PDB entry 2HL8 | X-ray diffraction, 2.00 A resolution | chain A

# Chain A
Molecule: Ubiquitin-like-specific protease 1
From: Saccharomyces cerevisiae
Notes: EC 3.4.22.-; fragment: c-terminal catalytic domain
UniProtKB: Q02724 (ULP1_YEAST); numbering as in UniProt (aligned over 403-621)
Sequence (221 residues; each row starts with the number of its first residue):
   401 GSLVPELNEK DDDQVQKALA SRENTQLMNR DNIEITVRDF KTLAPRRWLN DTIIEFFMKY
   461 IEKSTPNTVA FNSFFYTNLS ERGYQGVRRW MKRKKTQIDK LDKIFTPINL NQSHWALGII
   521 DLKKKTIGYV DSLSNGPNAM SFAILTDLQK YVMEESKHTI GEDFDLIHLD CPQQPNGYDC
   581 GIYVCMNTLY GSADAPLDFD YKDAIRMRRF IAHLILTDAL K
Disordered / not traced: 424, 431
Construct notes: expression tag (401-402)
Modified residues: Cys-580 (3-sulfinoalanine; CSD)
Swiss-Prot annotation at these positions:
  - active site: His-514, Asp-531, Cys-580

# In short
UniProt lists 3 active-site residues.
Chain A is Ubiquitin-like-specific protease 1 (Saccharomyces cerevisiae); the structure, SUMO protease Ulp1
with the catalytic cysteine oxidized to a sulfinic acid, was determined by X-ray diffraction (same publication
as 2HKP and 2HL9).
